Entry 6FII (X-ray diffraction, 2.40 A resolution); this record covers chains B and C of the 6 polymer chains in the assembly.

Chain B:
Name: Tubulin beta-2B chain
From: Bos taurus
Reference sequence: Q6B856 (TBB2B_BOVIN); the author numbering skips numbers that UniProt does not, so the offset changes along the chain: 1-42 = UniProt 1-42; 45-360 = UniProt 43-358; 369-455 = UniProt 359-445
Amino-acid sequence (445 residues; row label = number of the first residue in the row; note: 10 numbers in that range are skipped by the numbering (no residue carries them; nothing is unmodelled there)):
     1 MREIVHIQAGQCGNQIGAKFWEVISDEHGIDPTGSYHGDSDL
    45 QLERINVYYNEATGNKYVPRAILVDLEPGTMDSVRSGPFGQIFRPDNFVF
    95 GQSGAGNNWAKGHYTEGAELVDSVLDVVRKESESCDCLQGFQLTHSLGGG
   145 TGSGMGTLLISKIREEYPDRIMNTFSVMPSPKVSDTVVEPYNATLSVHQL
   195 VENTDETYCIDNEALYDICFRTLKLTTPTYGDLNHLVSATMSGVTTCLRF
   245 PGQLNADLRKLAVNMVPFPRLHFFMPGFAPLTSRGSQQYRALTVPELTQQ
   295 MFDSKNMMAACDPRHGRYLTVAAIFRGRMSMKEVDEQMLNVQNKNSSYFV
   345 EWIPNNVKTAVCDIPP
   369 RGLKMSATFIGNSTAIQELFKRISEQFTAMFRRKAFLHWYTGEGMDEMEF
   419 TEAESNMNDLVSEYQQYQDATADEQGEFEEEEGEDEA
Disordered / not traced: 278-281, 439-455
Ion coordination: Mg2+: Gln11 (together with GDP); Ca2+ near Glu113 (its only coordinating residue here)
Small-molecule neighbours: GDP (guanosine-5'-diphosphate): Gly10, Gln11, Cys12, Gln15, Ile16, Asp69, Asn101, Ser140, Gly142, Gly143, Gly144, Thr145, Gly146, Val171, Pro173, Val177, Asp179, Glu183, Asn206, Leu209, Tyr224, Leu227, Asn228
Curated features (UniProtKB/Swiss-Prot):
  - motif: Met1 to Ile4 (MREI motif)
  - binding site (GTP): Gln11, Glu71, Ser140, Gly144, Thr145, Gly146, Asn206, Asn228
  - binding site (Mg(2+)): Glu71
  - modified residue: Ser40 (Phosphoserine), Thr57 (Phosphothreonine), Lys60 (N6-acetyllysine), Ser174 (Phosphoserine), Thr287 (Phosphothreonine), Thr292 (Phosphothreonine), Arg320 (Omega-N-methylarginine), Glu448 (5-glutamyl polyglutamate)
  - cross-link (Glycyl lysine isopeptide (Lys-Gly)): Lys60 (interchain with G-Cter in ubiquitin), Lys326 (interchain with G-Cter in ubiquitin)
Reported in the primary citation:
  - binding site for Spongistatin-1: Pro173, Pro175, Ser178, Thr180, Glu183, Pro184, Gln394, Ala397, Met398, Ala403, Phe404, Trp407

Chain C:
Name: Tubulin alpha-1B chain
From: Bos taurus
Reference sequence: P81947 (TBA1B_BOVIN); residues 1-451 here = UniProt positions 1-451
Amino-acid sequence (451 residues; row label = number of the first residue in the row):
     1 MRECISIHVGQAGVQIGNACWELYCLEHGIQPDGQMPSDKTIGGGDDSFN
    51 TFFSETGAGKHVPRAVFVDLEPTVIDEVRTGTYRQLFHPEQLITGKEDAA
   101 NNYARGHYTIGKEIIDLVLDRIRKLADQCTGLQGFLVFHSFGGGTGSGFT
   151 SLLMERLSVDYGKKSKLEFSIYPAPQVSTAVVEPYNSILTTHTTLEHSDC
   201 AFMVDNEAIYDICRRNLDIERPTYTNLNRLISQIVSSITASLRFDGALNV
   251 DLTEFQTNLVPYPRIHFPLATYAPVISAEKAYHEQLSVAEITNACFEPAN
   301 QMVKCDPRHGKYMACCLLYRGDVVPKDVNAAIATIKTKRSIQFVDWCPTG
   351 FKVGINYQPPTVVPGGDLAKVQRAVCMLSNTTAIAEAWARLDHKFDLMYA
   401 KRAFVHWYVGEGMEEGEFSEAREDMAALEKDYEEVGVDSVEGEGEEEGEE
   451 Y
Disordered / not traced: 441-451
Ion coordination: Ca2+: Asp39, Thr41, Gly44, Glu55
Small-molecule neighbours: GTP (guanosine-5'-triphosphate): Gly10, Gln11, Ala12, Gln15, Ile16, Asp69, Asp98, Ala99, Ala100, Asn101, Ser140, Gly142, Gly143, Gly144, Thr145, Gly146, Ile171, Pro173, Val177, Ser178, Thr179, Glu183, Asn206, Tyr224, Leu227, Asn228, Ile231

How chain B and chain C interact:
Residue-residue contacts (37):
  Glu71(B) with Arg2(C), salt bridge
  Gln96(B) with Met1(C); Arg2(C), hydrogen bond (backbone-side chain)
  Ser97(B) with Arg2(C)
  Gly98(B) with Arg2(C)
  Asn101(B) with Glu254(C)
  Asp179(B) with Lys352(C), hydrogen bond (backbone-side chain)
  Thr180(B) with Glu254(C); Asn258(C)
  Val181(B) with Asn258(C), hydrogen bond (backbone-side chain); Pro348(C), hydrophobic
  Thr221(B) with Lys326(C)
  Ala397(B) with Trp346(C)
  Met398(B) with Trp346(C)
  Arg400(B) with Asp345(C), salt bridge; Ser439(C), hydrogen bond
  Arg401(B) with Tyr262(C), hydrogen bond (backbone-side chain); Asp345(C), salt bridge; Trp346(C); Glu434(C), hydrogen bond (side chain-backbone); Val435(C); Val437(C), hydrogen bond (side chain-backbone); Asp438(C); Ser439(C), hydrogen bond
  Lys402(B) with Tyr262(C)
  Ala403(B) with Tyr262(C); Trp346(C), hydrophobic
  Phe404(B) with Thr257(C); Asn258(C); Val260(C); Pro261(C), hydrogen bond (backbone-backbone)
  His406(B) with Val260(C), hydrogen bond (side chain-backbone); Pro261(C); Pro263(C)
  Trp407(B) with Gln256(C); Thr257(C), hydrogen bond (side chain-backbone); Val260(C)
Other interface residues (no listed pair), chain B (20 interface residues in all): Gly100, Val182
Other interface residues (no listed pair), chain C (23 interface residues in all): Pro325, Asn329, Cys347

Overview:
Chain B and chain C form an interface of 20 and 23 residues respectively; the contacts include 11 hydrogen
bonds and 3 salt bridges. Polar contacts include Glu71(B)-Arg2(C), Arg400(B)-Asp345(C) and
Arg401(B)-Asp345(C). Chain B binds GDP. Bound to chain C: GTP. The paper reports a binding site for
Spongistatin-1 at Pro173(B), Pro175(B) and Ser178(B) among others.
Chain B is Tubulin beta-2B chain and chain C is Tubulin alpha-1B chain, both from Bos taurus; the structure,
Tubulin-Spongistatin complex, was determined by X-ray diffraction, deposited together with 6FJF and 6FJM.
